6A5D - chain A; structure by X-ray diffraction, 1.40 A resolution.

Chain A:
Molecule: GPI-anchored protein LLG1
From: Arabidopsis thaliana
Reference sequence: Q9FKT1 (LLG1_ARATH); residue numbers follow UniProt; this construct covers 24-159
Amino-acid sequence (136 residues; numbered 24 to 159; the number before each row is that of its first residue):
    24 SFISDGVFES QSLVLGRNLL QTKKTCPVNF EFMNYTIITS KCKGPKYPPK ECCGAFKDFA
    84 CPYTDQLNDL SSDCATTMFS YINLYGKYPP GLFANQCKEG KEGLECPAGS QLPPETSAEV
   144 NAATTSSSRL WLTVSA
Disordered / not traced: 24-45, 139-159
Swiss-Prot annotation at these positions:
  - lipidation: Asn144 (GPI-anchor amidated asparagine)
  - glycosylation: Asn57 (N-linked (GlcNAc...) asparagine)
Disulfide bonds: Cys49-Cys97, Cys65-Cys75, Cys76-Cys120, Cys84-Cys129
Covalently attached groups: glycan linked to Asn57
Reported in the primary citation:
  - conformationally variable residues (loop rearrangement): Leu127, Glu128, Cys129 to Glu138
  - mutagenesis - G114R, G123R: decreased binding to RALF23
  - mutagenesis - N118Y: decreased binding to FERECD
  - mutagenesis - N91A, T99R, A117Y, N118Y: abolished binding to RALF23

Summary:
From the paper: N91A, T99R and A117Y, among others, abolish binding to RALF23; conformational variability at
Leu127, Glu128 and Cys129; 6 substitutions were tested in all.
Chain A is GPI-anchored protein LLG1 (Arabidopsis thaliana); the structure, Crystal structure of plant
Glycosylphosphatidylinositol-anchored Protein LLG1, was determined by X-ray diffraction (same publication as
6A5A, 6A5B, 6A5C and 6A5E).
